PDB entry 6MIV | X-ray diffraction, 2.05 A resolution | chains A and B of the 4 polymer chains in the assembly

# Chain A
Protein: Antigen-presenting glycoprotein CD1d1
Source organism: Mus musculus
Reference sequence: A0A0R4J090 (A0A0R4J090_MOUSE); residues 1-279 here correspond to UniProt positions 19-297 (UniProt number = residue number + 18)
Amino-acid sequence (285 residues; each row starts with the number of its first residue):
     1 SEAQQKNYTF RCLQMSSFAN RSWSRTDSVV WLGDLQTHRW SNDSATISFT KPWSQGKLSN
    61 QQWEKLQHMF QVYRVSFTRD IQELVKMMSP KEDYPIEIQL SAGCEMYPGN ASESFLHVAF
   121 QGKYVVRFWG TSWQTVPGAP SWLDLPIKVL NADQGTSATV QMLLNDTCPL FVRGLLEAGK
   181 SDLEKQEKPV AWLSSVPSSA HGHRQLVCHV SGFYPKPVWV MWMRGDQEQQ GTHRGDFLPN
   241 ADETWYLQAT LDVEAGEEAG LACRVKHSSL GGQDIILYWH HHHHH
Disordered / not traced: 1-6, 201-202, 280-285
Sequence notes: expression tag (280-285)
Disulfides: Cys104-Cys168, Cys208-Cys263
Glycans and other covalent adducts: N-acetylglucosamine (NAG) linked to Asn20, Asn42; glycan linked to Asn165
Small-molecule neighbours: JU1 (N-[(2S,3S,4R)-1-({4-O-[(4-tert-butylphenyl)methyl]-alpha-D-galactopyranosyl}oxy)-3,4-dihydroxyoctadecan-2-yl]hexacosanamide): Phe10, Cys12, Gln14, Ser28, Val30, His38, Trp40, Ile47, Trp63, Leu66, Met69, Phe70, Tyr73, Ser76, Phe77, Asp80, Ile81, Leu84, Val85, Ile98, Leu100, Ala102, Gly103, Leu116, Val118, Phe120, Trp133, Trp142, Leu143, Pro146, Leu150, Asp153, Gln154, Gly155, Thr156, Ala158, Thr159, Val160, Leu163, Leu164, Thr167, Cys168, Phe171

# Chain B
Protein: Beta-2-microglobulin
Source organism: Mus musculus
Reference sequence: P01887 (B2MG_MOUSE); residues 1-99 here correspond to UniProt positions 21-119 (UniProt number = residue number + 20)
Amino-acid sequence (99 residues; numbered 1 to 99; the number before each row is that of its first residue):
     1 IQKTPQIQVY SRHPPENGKP NILNCYVTQF HPPHIEIQML KNGKKIPKVE MSDMSFSKDW
    61 SFYILAHTEF TPTETDTYAC RVKHASMAEP KTVYWDRDM
Disordered / not traced: 1
Disulfides: Cys25-Cys80

# Interface between chain A and chain B
Pairs across the interface - 56 pairs, chain A then chain B:
  Leu13(A) with Ser55(B); Phe56(B)
  Gln14(A) with Phe56(B)
  Met15(A) with Met54(B); Phe62(B), hydrophobic
  Ser17(A) with Pro33(B)
  Val29(A) with Asp53(B); Met54(B); Ser55(B)
  Trp31(A) with Ser55(B), hydrogen bond; Tyr63(B)
  Gln36(A) with Asp53(B), hydrogen bond
  Arg39(A) with Asp53(B), salt bridge
  Glu97(A) with Pro33(B); Phe62(B)
  Gln99(A) with Phe56(B); Trp60(B), hydrogen bond (side chain-backbone); Phe62(B)
  Leu100(A) with Phe56(B)
  Ser101(A) with Trp60(B)
  His117(A) with Trp60(B)
  Ala119(A) with Trp60(B), hydrophobic
  Gly122(A) with Trp60(B)
  Tyr124(A) with Trp60(B)
  Val190(A) with Pro14(B), hydrophobic
  Trp192(A) with Ser11(B); His13(B); Pro14(B), hydrophobic; Pro15(B)
  Ser194(A) with Arg97(B); Asp98(B), hydrogen bond (side chain-backbone)
  Ser195(A) with Asp98(B)
  Val196(A) with Asp98(B); Met99(B), hydrophobic
  Val207(A) with Asp98(B); Met99(B)
  His209(A) with Met99(B)
  Ser211(A) with Arg12(B), hydrogen bond (side chain-backbone)
  Gly212(A) with Arg12(B)
  Leu238(A) with Gln8(B); Tyr10(B); Tyr26(B), hydrophobic
  Pro239(A) with Tyr10(B), hydrogen bond (backbone-side chain); Tyr26(B), hydrophobic; Leu65(B)
  Asn240(A) with Tyr10(B); Arg12(B); Asn24(B), hydrogen bond; Leu65(B)
  Ala241(A) with Leu65(B); His67(B)
  Asp242(A) with Arg12(B), salt bridge
  Thr244(A) with Arg12(B)
  Tyr246(A) with Tyr10(B), hydrophobic; Ser11(B)
  Gln248(A) with Met99(B), hydrogen bond (side chain-backbone)
Other interface residues (no listed pair), chain A (34 interface residues in all): Val118
Other interface residues (no listed pair), chain B (23 interface residues in all): Asp96

# In short
34 residues of chain A face 23 of chain B across their interface; the contacts include 8 hydrogen bonds and 2
salt bridges. Polar pairs include Arg39(A)-Asp53(B), Asp242(A)-Arg12(B) and Trp31(A)-Ser55(B). Ligands of
chain A: compound JU1. N-acetylglucosamine is covalently linked to Asn20(A) and Asn42(A).
Here chain A is Antigen-presenting glycoprotein CD1d1 and chain B is Beta-2-microglobulin, both from Mus
musculus. Entry 6MIV (Crystal structure of the mCD1d/xxq (JJ300)/iNKTCR ternary complex) was determined by
X-ray diffraction (same publication as 6MIY, 6MJ4, 6MJ6, 6MJA, 6MJI, 6MJJ and 6MJQ).
